8RLU - chains A and C of the 5 polymer chains in the assembly; structure by X-ray diffraction, 2.35 A resolution.

== Chain A ==
Name: HLA class I histocompatibility antigen, alpha chain E
From: Homo sapiens
UniProtKB: P13747 (HLAE_HUMAN); residues 1-276 here correspond to UniProt positions 22-297 (UniProt number = residue number + 21)
Chain sequence (276 residues; each row starts with the number of its first residue):
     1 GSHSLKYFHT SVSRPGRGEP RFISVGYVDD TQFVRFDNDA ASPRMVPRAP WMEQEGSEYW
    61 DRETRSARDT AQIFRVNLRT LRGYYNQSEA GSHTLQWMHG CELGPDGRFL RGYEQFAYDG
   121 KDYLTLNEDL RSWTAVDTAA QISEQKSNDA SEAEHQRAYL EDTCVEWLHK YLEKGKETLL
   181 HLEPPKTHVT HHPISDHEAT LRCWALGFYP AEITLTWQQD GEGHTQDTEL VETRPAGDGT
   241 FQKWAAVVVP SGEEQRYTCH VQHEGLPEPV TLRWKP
Cystine bridges: Cys101-Cys164, Cys203-Cys259
Curated features (UniProtKB/Swiss-Prot):
  - region: Lys275, Pro276 (Connecting peptide)
  - binding site (a peptide antigen): Tyr7, Glu63, Ser66, Asn77, Tyr84, Ser143, Lys146, Gln156, Tyr159, Tyr171
  - glycosylation: Asn86 (N-linked (GlcNAc...) asparagine)

== Chain C ==
Name: Large envelope protein
UniProtKB: Q67953 (Q67953_HBV); residues 1-9 here correspond to UniProt positions 427-435 (UniProt number = residue number + 426)
Chain sequence (9 residues; row label = number of the first residue in the row):
     1 ILNPFLPLL
Differences from the reference sequence: engineered mutation Asn3 (Ser429 in Q67953)
What the authors report for this chain:
  - mutagenesis - L6I (Tm 49 degC): increased stability with HLA class I histocompatibility antigen, alpha chain E (chain A)

== Interface between chain A and chain C ==
Residue-residue contacts - 48 pairs, chain A then chain C:
  Tyr7(A) - Ile1(C)  hydrogen bond (side chain-backbone)
  Tyr7(A) - Leu2(C)  hydrophobic
  His9(A) - Leu2(C)
  Ser24(A) - Leu2(C)
  Met45(A) - Leu2(C)  hydrophobic
  Tyr59(A) - Ile1(C)  hydrophobic
  Arg62(A) - Ile1(C)
  Glu63(A) - Ile1(C)
  Glu63(A) - Leu2(C)  hydrogen bond (side chain-backbone)
  Ser66(A) - Leu2(C)
  Ala67(A) - Leu2(C)
  Asp69(A) - Leu6(C)
  Thr70(A) - Leu6(C)
  Ile73(A) - Leu6(C)  hydrophobic
  Ile73(A) - Pro7(C)
  Ile73(A) - Leu8(C)  hydrophobic
  Asn77(A) - Pro7(C)  hydrogen bond (side chain-backbone)
  Asn77(A) - Leu8(C)
  Asn77(A) - Leu9(C)  hydrogen bond (side chain-backbone)
  Thr80(A) - Leu9(C)
  Leu81(A) - Leu9(C)  hydrophobic
  Tyr84(A) - Leu9(C)  hydrogen bond (side chain-backbone)
  Leu95(A) - Leu9(C)  hydrophobic
  Trp97(A) - Asn3(C)
  Trp97(A) - Phe5(C)
  Trp97(A) - Leu6(C)  hydrophobic
  Trp97(A) - Pro7(C)
  His99(A) - Asn3(C)
  Glu114(A) - Pro7(C)
  Phe116(A) - Pro7(C)  hydrophobic
  Tyr123(A) - Leu9(C)  hydrophobic
  Leu124(A) - Leu9(C)  hydrophobic
  Ser143(A) - Leu9(C)  hydrogen bond (side chain-backbone)
  Lys146(A) - Leu8(C)
  Lys146(A) - Leu9(C)  hydrogen bond (side chain-backbone)
  Glu152(A) - Leu6(C)
  Glu152(A) - Pro7(C)
  His155(A) - Phe5(C)
  Gln156(A) - Asn3(C)  hydrogen bond
  Gln156(A) - Phe5(C)  hydrogen bond (side chain-backbone)
  Gln156(A) - Pro7(C)
  Tyr159(A) - Ile1(C)  hydrogen bond (side chain-backbone)
  Tyr159(A) - Leu2(C)
  Tyr159(A) - Asn3(C)
  Tyr159(A) - Pro4(C)
  Thr163(A) - Ile1(C)
  Trp167(A) - Ile1(C)  hydrophobic
  Tyr171(A) - Ile1(C)  hydrogen bond (side chain-backbone)
Interface residues without a listed pair, chain A (34 interface residues in all): Leu5, Ser147
From the paper, about this interface:
  - residue pairs: Gln156(A)-Asn3(C) (hydrogen bond)
  - interface residues, chain A: Gln156(A)

== In short ==
34 residues of chain A face 9 of chain C across their interface; the contacts include 11 hydrogen bonds. Polar
pairs include Tyr7(A)-Ile1(C), Glu63(A)-Leu2(C) and Asn77(A)-Pro7(C). The paper describes a hydrogen bond
between Gln156(A) and Asn3(C). The paper reports that L6I of chain C increases stability with HLA class I
histocompatibility antigen, alpha chain E (chain A); the interface residue Gln156(A).
Chain A is HLA class I histocompatibility antigen, alpha chain E (Homo sapiens) and chain C is Large envelope
protein; the structure, TCR in complex with HLA-E*01:03 bound to HBV envelope 371-379 S3N peptide, was
determined by X-ray diffraction (same publication as 8RLT and 8RLV).
